Entry 6ZHW (X-ray diffraction, 2.80 A resolution); this record covers chains C and H of the 4 polymer chains in the assembly.

[Chain C]
Molecule: Photosynthetic reaction center cytochrome c subunit
Source organism: Blastochloris viridis
UniProtKB: P07173 (CYCR_BLAVI); residues 1-336 here correspond to UniProt positions 21-356 (UniProt number = residue number + 20)
Chain sequence (336 residues; row label = number of the first residue in the row):
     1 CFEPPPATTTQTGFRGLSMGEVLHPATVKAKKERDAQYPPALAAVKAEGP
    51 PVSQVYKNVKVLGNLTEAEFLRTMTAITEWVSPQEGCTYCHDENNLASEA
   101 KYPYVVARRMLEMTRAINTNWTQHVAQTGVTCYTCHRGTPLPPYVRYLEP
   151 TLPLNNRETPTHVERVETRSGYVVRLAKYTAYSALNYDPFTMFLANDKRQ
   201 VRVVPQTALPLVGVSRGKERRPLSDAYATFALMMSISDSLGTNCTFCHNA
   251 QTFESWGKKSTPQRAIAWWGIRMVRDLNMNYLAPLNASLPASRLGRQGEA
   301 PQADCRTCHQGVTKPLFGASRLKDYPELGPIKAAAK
Disordered / not traced: 333-336
Covalent attachments: diacyl glycerol (DGA) linked to Cys-1; heme c (HEC) linked to Cys-87, Cys-90, Cys-132, Cys-135, Cys-244, Cys-247, Cys-305, Cys-308
Metal / ion sites: heme c Fe (4 sites), coordinated by Met-74, His-91, Met-110, His-124, His-136, Met-233, His-248, His-309
Ligand contacts:
  - heme c (HEC), molecule 1: Tyr-56, Lys-57, Asn-58, Val-59, Lys-60, Val-61, Leu-62, Phe-70, Leu-71, Met-74, Thr-75, Ile-77, Thr-78, Val-81, Ser-82, Gly-86, His-91, Leu-96, Ala-97, Pro-103, Tyr-104, Ala-107, Arg-108
  - heme c (HEC), molecule 2: Ile-77, Val-81, Tyr-89, Tyr-102, Pro-103, Val-106, Ala-107, Met-110, Leu-111, Met-113, Thr-114, Ile-117, Val-130, Thr-131, His-136, Pro-140, Leu-141, Pro-142, Val-145, Leu-277, Leu-282, Leu-289, Arg-293, Pro-301, Gln-302, Thr-307, Leu-328
  - heme c (HEC), molecule 3: Ile-117, His-124, Val-125, Thr-128, Gly-129, Val-130, Leu-194, Ile-236, Leu-240, Phe-246, Gln-263, Ile-266, Ala-267, Gly-270, Ile-271, Met-273, Val-274, Leu-277, Asp-304, His-309, Thr-313, Lys-314, Pro-315, Gly-318
  - heme c (HEC), molecule 4: Gln-200, Val-201, Arg-202, Val-203, Val-204, Gln-206, Thr-229, Phe-230, Met-233, Met-234, Ile-236, Ser-237, Leu-240, Thr-242, Asn-243, Phe-246, His-248, Phe-253, Glu-254, Trp-256, Gln-263, Arg-264, Ala-267, Trp-268, Ile-271, Arg-272
Swiss-Prot annotation at these positions:
  - binding site (heme): Met-74, Cys-87, Cys-90, His-91, Met-110, His-124, Cys-132, Cys-135, His-136, Met-233, Cys-244, Cys-247, His-248, Cys-305, Cys-308, His-309
  - site: Cys-1 (Not N-palmitoylated)
  - lipidation: Cys-1 (S-diacylglycerol cysteine)

[Chain H]
Molecule: Reaction center protein H chain
Source organism: Blastochloris viridis
UniProtKB: P06008 (RCEH_BLAVI); residue numbers follow UniProt; this construct covers 1-258
Chain sequence (258 residues; numbered 1 to 258; the number before each row is that of its first residue):
     1 MYHGALAQHLDIAQLVWYAQWLVIWTVVLLYLRREDRREGYPLVEPLGLV
    51 KLAPEDGQVYELPYPKTFVLPHGGTVTVPRRRPETRELKLAQTDGFEGAP
   101 LQPTGNPLVDAVGPASYAERAEVVDATVDGKAKIVPLRVATDFSIAEGDV
   151 DPRGLPVVAADGVEAGTVTDLWVDRSEHYFRYLELSVAGSARTALIPLGF
   201 CDVKKDKIVVTSILSEQFANVPRLQSRDQITLREEDKVSAYYAGGLLYAT
   251 PERAESLL
Modified residues: Met-1 (N-formylmethionine; FME)
Ligand contacts:
  - heptane-1,2,3-triol (HTO), molecule 1: Tyr-2, His-3, Gly-4, Ala-5
  - heptane-1,2,3-triol (HTO), molecule 2: Val-23, Val-27, Tyr-31
Swiss-Prot annotation at these positions:
  - modified residue: Met-1 (N-formylmethionine)

[How chain C and chain H interact]
Residue-residue contacts (14):
  Thr-207(C) with Tyr-2(H)
  Leu-209(C) with Tyr-2(H); His-3(H); Ala-5(H); Asp-11(H)
  Pro-210(C) with Tyr-2(H); His-3(H), hydrogen bond (backbone-backbone)
  Leu-211(C) with Met-1(H); Tyr-2(H), hydrophobic
  Val-212(C) with Met-1(H), hydrogen bond (backbone-backbone); Tyr-2(H); His-3(H)
  Ser-215(C) with His-3(H)
  Arg-216(C) with His-3(H), hydrogen bond
Interface residues without a listed pair, chain H (6 interface residues in all): Gly-4

[Overview]
Chain C and chain H form an interface of 7 and 6 residues respectively; the contacts include 3 hydrogen bonds.
Polar pairs include Arg-216(C)/His-3(H), Pro-210(C)/His-3(H) and Val-212(C)/Met-1(H). Chain H binds
heptane-1,2,3-triol. Heme c is covalently linked to Cys-87(C), Cys-132(C), Cys-244(C) and Cys-305(C).
Chain C is Photosynthetic reaction center cytochrome c subunit and chain H is Reaction center protein H chain,
both from Blastochloris viridis; the structure, Ultrafast Structural Response to Charge Redistribution Within
a Photosynthetic Reaction Centre - 1 ps structure, was determined by X-ray diffraction together with 6ZI4,
6ZI5, 6ZI6, 6ZI9, 6ZIA and 6ZID from the same study.
